2FNJ - chains A and C of the 3 polymer chains in the assembly; structure by X-ray diffraction, 1.80 A resolution.

[Chain A]
Molecule: CG2944-PF, isoform F
Organism: Drosophila melanogaster
Reference sequence: Q7KRQ1 (Q7KRQ1_DROME); residue numbers follow UniProt; this construct covers 29-253
Amino-acid sequence (226 residues; row label = number of the first residue in the row):
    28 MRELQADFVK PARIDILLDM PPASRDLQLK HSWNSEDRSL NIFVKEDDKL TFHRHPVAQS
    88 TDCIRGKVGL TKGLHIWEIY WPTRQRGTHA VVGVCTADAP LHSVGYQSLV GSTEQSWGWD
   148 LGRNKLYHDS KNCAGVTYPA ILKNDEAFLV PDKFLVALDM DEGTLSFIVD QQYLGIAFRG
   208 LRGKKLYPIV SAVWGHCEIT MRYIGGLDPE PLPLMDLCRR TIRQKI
Not modelled in the structure: 28-34, 252-253
Sequence notes: initiating methionine (28)
What the authors report for this chain:
  - mutagenesis - Y133A, G149Y, R150W: abolished binding to VASA peptide
  - mutagenesis - R206S: unchanged binding to VASA peptide

[Chain C]
Molecule: Transcription elongation factor B polypeptide 1
Organism: Mus musculus
Reference sequence: P83940 (ELOC_MOUSE); residue numbers follow UniProt; this construct covers 17-112
Amino-acid sequence (96 residues; row label = number of the first residue in the row):
    17 MYVKLISSDG HEFIVKREHA LTSGTIKAML SGPGQFAENE TNEVNFREIP SHVLSKVCMY
    77 FTYKVRYTNS STEIPEFPIA PEIALELLMA ANFLDC
Not modelled in the structure: 50-57

[Interface between chain A and chain C]
Pairs across the interface - 31 pairs, chain A then chain C:
  Pro236(A) with Ile90(C)
  Glu237(A) with Tyr83(C); Thr84(C); Ile90(C)
  Pro238(A) with Lys80(C); Tyr83(C), hydrophobic; Thr84(C); Ile90(C)
  Leu239(A) with Tyr76(C), hydrogen bond (backbone-side chain)
  Pro240(A) with Tyr76(C); Cys112(C)
  Leu241(A) with Tyr76(C), hydrogen bond (backbone-side chain); Phe93(C), hydrophobic; Leu103(C), hydrophobic; Ala107(C), hydrophobic; Cys112(C), hydrogen bond (backbone-backbone)
  Met242(A) with Ala107(C); Asn108(C), hydrogen bond; Asp111(C); Cys112(C), hydrogen bond (backbone-backbone)
  Leu244(A) with Phe93(C), hydrophobic; Ile95(C), hydrophobic
  Cys245(A) with Ile95(C); Ala100(C); Leu103(C), hydrophobic; Leu104(C)
  Arg247(A) with Glu92(C), salt bridge
  Thr248(A) with Ile95(C); Ala100(C)
  Ile249(A) with Ala100(C), hydrophobic; Leu104(C), hydrophobic
Other interface residues (no listed pair), chain A (13 interface residues in all): Arg246
Other interface residues (no listed pair), chain C (20 interface residues in all): Val73, Tyr79, Ser86, Pro97, Leu101

[Summary]
13 residues of chain A and 20 residues of chain C are in contact, with 5 hydrogen bonds and 1 salt bridge.
Polar pairs include Arg247(A)-Glu92(C), Leu239(A)-Tyr76(C) and Leu241(A)-Tyr76(C). The paper reports that
Y133A, G149Y and R150W of chain A abolish binding to VASA peptide; R206S of chain A leaves binding to VASA
peptide unchanged.
Chain A is CG2944-PF, isoform F (Drosophila melanogaster) and chain C is Transcription elongation factor B
polypeptide 1 (Mus musculus); the structure, Crystal structure of a B30.2/SPRY domain-containing protein
GUSTAVUS in complex with Elongin B and Elongin C, was determined by X-ray diffraction.
